PDB entry 7KW1 | X-ray diffraction, 1.80 A resolution | chain A

[Chain A]
Protein: Stimulator of interferon genes protein
Source organism: Homo sapiens
UniProtKB: A0A2R3XZB7 (A0A2R3XZB7_HUMAN); numbering as in UniProt (aligned over 140-379)
Chain sequence (243 residues; each row starts with the number of its first residue):
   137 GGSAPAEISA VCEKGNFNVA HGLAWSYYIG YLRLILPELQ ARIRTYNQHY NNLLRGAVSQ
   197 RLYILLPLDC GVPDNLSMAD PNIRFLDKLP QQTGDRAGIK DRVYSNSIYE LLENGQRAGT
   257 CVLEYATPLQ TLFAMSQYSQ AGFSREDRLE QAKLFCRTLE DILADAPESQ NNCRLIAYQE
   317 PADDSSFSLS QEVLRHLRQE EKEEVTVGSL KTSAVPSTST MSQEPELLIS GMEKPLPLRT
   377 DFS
Disordered / not traced: 137-151, 317-321, 336-379
Construct notes: expression tag (137-139)
Ligand contacts: X4M ((2R,5R,7R,8R,10R,12aR,14R,15aS,16R)-7-(2-amino-6-oxo-1,6-dihydro-9H-purin-9-yl)-16-hydroxy-14-[(pyrimidin-4-yl)oxy]-2,10-disulfanyldecahydro-2H,10H-5,8-methano-2lambda~5~,10lambda~5~-cyclopenta[l][1,3,6,9,11,2,10]pentaoxadiphosphacyclotetradecine-2,10-dione): Ser162, Tyr163, Gly166, Tyr167, Arg232, Ile235, Arg238, Val239, Tyr240, Glu260, Thr263, Pro264, Thr267

[In short]
Bound to chain A: compound X4M.
Chain A is Stimulator of interferon genes protein (Homo sapiens); the structure, Structure of hSTING in
complex with novel carbocyclic pyrimidine CDN-3, was determined by X-ray diffraction, deposited together with
7KVZ and 7KVX.
